Entry 6AVF (X-ray diffraction, 2.03 A resolution); this record covers chains A and H of the 5 polymer chains in the assembly.

== Chain A ==
Protein: T-cell receptor alpha variable 4, TCR alpha chain
Source organism: Homo sapiens
UniProtKB: A0A0B4J268 (A0A0B4J268_HUMAN); residues 3-94 here correspond to UniProt positions 18-109 (UniProt number = residue number + 15)
Sequence (207 residues; each row starts with the number of its first residue):
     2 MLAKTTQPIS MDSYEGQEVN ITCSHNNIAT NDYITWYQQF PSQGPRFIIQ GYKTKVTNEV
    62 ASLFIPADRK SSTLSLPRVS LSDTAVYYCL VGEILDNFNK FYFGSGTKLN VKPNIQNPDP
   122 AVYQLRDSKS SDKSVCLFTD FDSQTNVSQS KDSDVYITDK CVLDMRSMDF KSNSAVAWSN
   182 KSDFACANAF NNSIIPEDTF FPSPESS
Disordered / not traced: 2, 205-208
Disulfides: Cys24-Cys90, Cys137-Cys187
Differences from the reference sequence: initiating methionine (2)

== Chain H ==
Protein: HLA class I histocompatibility antigen, B-7 alpha chain
Source organism: Homo sapiens
UniProtKB: P01889 (1B07_HUMAN); residues -23 to 338 here correspond to UniProt positions 1-362 (UniProt number = residue number + 24)
Sequence (362 residues; row label = number of the first residue in the row; numbers below 1 keep their minus sign (Met-23 is residue -23)):
   -23 MLVMAPRTVL LLLSAALALT ETWAGSHSMR YFYTSVSRPG RGEPRFISVG YVDDTQFVRF
    37 DSDAASPREE PRAPWIEQEG PEYWDRNTQI YKAQAQTDRE SLRNLRGYYN QSEAGSHTLQ
    97 SMYGCDVGPD GRLLRGHDQY AYDGKDYIAL NEDLRSWTAA DTAAQITQRK WEAAREAEQR
   157 RAYLEGECVE WLRRYLENGK DKLERADPPK THVTHHPISD HEATLRCWAL GFYPAEITLT
   217 WQRDGEDQTQ DTELVETRPA GDRTFQKWAA VVVPSGEEQR YTCHVQHEGL PKPLTLRWEP
   277 SSQSTVPIVG IVAGLAVLAV VVIGAVVAAV MCRRKSSGGK GGSYSQAACS DSAQGSDVSL
   337 TA
Disordered / not traced: -23 to 0, 219-224, 276-338
Disulfides: Cys101-Cys164, Cys203-Cys259
UniProt features mapped onto this chain:
  - region: Val-21 to Leu-13 (VL9 epitope), Glu275 to Val285 (Connecting peptide)
  - motif: Ser77 to Gly83 (Bw6 motif)
  - binding site (a peptide antigen): Asn63, Tyr84, Thr143, Lys146, Glu152, Tyr159, Tyr171
  - glycosylation: Asn86 (N-linked (GlcNAc...) asparagine)

== Interface between chain A and chain H ==
Pairs across the interface (15):
  Thr31(A) - Glu163(H)
  Thr31(A) - Glu166(H)
  Thr31(A) - Trp167(H)
  Asn32(A) - Arg62(H)
  Asn32(A) - Glu163(H)
  Asn32(A) - Trp167(H)  hydrogen bond
  Tyr34(A) - Glu163(H)
  Tyr53(A) - Glu163(H)
  Glu94(A) - Arg62(H)  salt bridge
  Leu96(A) - Ala69(H)  hydrophobic
  Asp97(A) - Ala69(H)
  Asn98(A) - Gln65(H)  hydrogen bond
  Phe99(A) - Asp61(H)
  Phe99(A) - Arg62(H)
  Phe99(A) - Gln65(H)
Also at the interface, not in a pair above, chain H (11 interface residues in all): Ile66, Gln72, Ala158, Gly162
The authors on this interface:
  - interface residues, chain H: Gln65(H), Glu163(H), Glu166(H), Trp167(H)

== Summary ==
9 residues of chain A and 11 residues of chain H are in contact; the contacts include 2 hydrogen bonds and 1
salt bridge. Among the polar pairs are Glu94(A)-Arg62(H), Asn32(A)-Trp167(H) and Asn98(A)-Gln65(H). From
UniProt: 7 peptide antigen-binding residues on chain H. The paper reports interface residues Gln65(H),
Glu163(H) and Glu166(H) among others.
Chain A is T-cell receptor alpha variable 4, TCR alpha chain and chain H is HLA class I histocompatibility
antigen, B-7 alpha chain, both from Homo sapiens; the structure, Crystal structure of the KFJ5
TCR-NY-ESO-1-HLA-B*07:02 complex, was determined by X-ray diffraction (same publication as 6AT5, 6AT6 and
6AVG).
